8D8J - chains Q and a of the 16 polymer chains in the assembly; structure by electron microscopy, 3.80 A resolution.

== Chain Q ==
Protein: 37S ribosomal protein S17, mitochondrial
From: Saccharomyces cerevisiae
Reference sequence: Q03246 (RT17_YEAST); numbering as in UniProt (aligned over 1-237)
Sequence (237 residues; each row starts with the number of its first residue):
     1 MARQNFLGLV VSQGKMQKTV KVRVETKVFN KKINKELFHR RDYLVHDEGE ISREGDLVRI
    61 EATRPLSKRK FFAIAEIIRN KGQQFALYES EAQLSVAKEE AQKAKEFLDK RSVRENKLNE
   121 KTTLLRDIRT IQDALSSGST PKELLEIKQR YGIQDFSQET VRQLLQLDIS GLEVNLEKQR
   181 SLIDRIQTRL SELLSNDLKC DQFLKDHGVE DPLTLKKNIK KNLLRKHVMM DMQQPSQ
Disordered / not traced: 1, 118-122, 136-169, 184-237

== Chain a ==
Molecule: 15S ribosomal RNA
From: Saccharomyces cerevisiae
Sequence (1713 nucleotides; numbered -63 to 1649 plus 13 insertion-coded residues; 13 numbers in that range are skipped by the numbering (no residue carries them; nothing is unmodelled there); the number before each row is that of its first residue; a row labelled like 1278A-1278M holds insertion residues (1278A, then the next letters in order); numbers below 1 keep their minus sign (U-63 is residue -63)):
   -63 UUUUAUAUAA UAAUAAUAAU AUAUAUAUAU AUAUAUUAUU AUAUUAGUUA UAUAAUAAGG
    -3 AAAAGUAAAA AAUUUAUAAG AAUAUGAUGU UGGUUCAGAU UAAGCGCUAA AUAAGGACAU
    57 GACACAUGCG AAUCAUACGU UUAUUAUUGA UAAGAUAAUA AAUAUGUGGU GUAAACGUGA
   117 GUAAUUUUAU UAGGAAUUAA UGAACUAUAG AAUAAGCUAA AUACUUAAUA UAUUAUUAUA
   177 UAAAAAUAAU UUAUAUAAUA AAAAGGAUAU AUAUAUAAUA UAUAUUUAUC UAUAGUCAAG
   237 CCAAUAAUGG UUUAGGUAGU AGGUUUAUUA AGAGUUAAAC CUAGCCAACG AUCCAUAAUC
   297 GAUAAUGAAA GUUAGAACGA UCACGUUGAC UCUGAAAUAU AGUCAAUAUC UAUAAGAUAC
   357 AGCAGUGAGG AAUAUUGGAC AAUGAUCGAA AGAUUGAUCC AGUUACUUAU UAGGAUGAUA
   417 UAUAAAAAUA UUUUAUUUUA UUUAUAAAUA UUAAAUAUUU AUAAUAAUAA UAAUAAUAAU
   477 AUAUAUAUAU AAAUUGAUUA AAAAUAAAAU CCAUAAAUAA UUAAAAUAAU GAUAUUAAUU
   537 ACCAUAUAUA UUUUUAUAUG GAUAUAUAUA UUAAUAAUAA UAUUAAUUUU AUUAUUAUUA
   597 AUAAUAUAUU UUAAUAGUCC UGACUAAUAU UUGUGCCAGC AGUCGCGGUA ACACAAAGAG
   657 GGCGAGCGUU AAUCAUAAUG GUUUAAAGGA UCCGUAGAAU GAAUUAUAUA UUAUAAUUUA
   717 GAGUUAAUAA AAUAUAAUUA AAGAAUUAUA AUAGUAAAGA UGAAAUAAUA AUAAUAAUUA
   777 UAAGACUAAU AUAUGUGAAA AUAUUAAUUA AAUAUUAACU GACAUUGAGG GAUUAAAACU
   837 AGAGUAGCGA AACGGAUUCG AUACCCGUGU AGUUCUAGUA GUAAACUAUG AAUACAAUUA
   897 UUUAUAAUAU AUAUUAUAUA UAAAUAAUAA AUGAAAAUGA AAGUAUUCCA CCUGAAGAGU
   957 ACGUUAGCAA UAAUGAAACU CAAAACAAUA GACGGUUACA GACUUAAGCA GUGGAGCAUG
  1017 UUAUUUAAUU CGAUAAUCCA CGACUAACCU UACCAUAUUU UGAAUAUUAU AAUAAUUAUU
  1077 AUAAUUAUUA UAUUACAGGC GUUACAUUGU UGUCUUUAGU UCGUGCUGCA AAGUUUUAGA
  1137 UUAAGUUCAU AAACGAACAA AACUCCAUAU AUAUAAUUUU AAUUAUAUAU AAUUUUAUAU
  1197 UAUUUAUUAA UAUAAAGAAA GGAAUUAAGA CAAAUCAUAA UGAUCCUUAU AAUAUGGGUA
  1257 AUAGACGUGC UAUAAUAAAA UG
1278A-1278M AUAAUAAAAUUAU
  1282 AUAAA
  1297 AUAUAUUUAA UUAUAUUUAA UUAAUAAUAU AAAACAUUUU AAUUUUUAAU AUAUUUUUUU
  1357 AUUAUAUAUU AAUAUGAAUU AUAAUCUGAA AUUCGAUUAU AUGAAAAAAG AAUUGCUAGU
  1417 AAUACGUAAA UUAGUAUGUU ACGGUGAAUA UUCUAACUGU UUCGCACUAA UCACUCAUCA
  1477 CGCGUUGAAA CAUAUUAUUA UCUUAUUAUU UAUAUAAUAU UUUUUAAUAA AUAUUAAUAA
  1537 UUAUUAAUUU AUAUUUAUUU AUAUCAGAAA UAAUAUGAAU UAAUGCGAAG UUGAAAUACA
  1597 GUUACCGUAG GGGAACCUGC GGUGGGCUUA UAAAUAUCUU AAAUAUUCUU ACA
Disordered / not traced: -54 to -16, 3-7, 86-88, 167-171, 211-213, 421-477, 546-549, 564-599, 705-707, 750-771, 841-869, 880-884, 906-910, 1028-1046, 1075-1077, 1108-1234, 1278A-1278M, 1297-1327, 1339-1367, 1374-1400, 1529-1535, 1592-1649
Ion coordination: Mg2+ site 1: A55, U56, G115; Mg2+ site 2 near A110 (its only coordinating residue here); Mg2+ site 3: G115, A294; Mg2+ site 4: A116, G117, A294; Mg2+ site 5 near A159 (its only coordinating residue here); Mg2+ site 6 near U256 (its only coordinating residue here); Mg2+ site 7: A312, A313; Mg2+ site 8 near G321 (its only coordinating residue here); Mg2+ site 9: G321, U336; Mg2+ site 10: C356, A357; Mg2+ site 11: C376, U379; Mg2+ site 12 near G492 (its only coordinating residue here); 5 more Mg2+ sites not listed

== Chain Q / chain a interface ==
Contacting residue pairs (62; chain Q residue first):
  Ala2(Q) with G129(a), hydrogen bond to the sugar; G130(a), hydrogen bond to the phosphate
  Arg3(Q) with G130(a), phosphate contact; A131(a), salt bridge to the phosphate
  Gln4(Q) with G129(a), base contact; A239(a), hydrogen bond to the base; A240(a), sugar contact
  Ser12(Q) with C281(a), phosphate contact
  Lys15(Q) with G280(a), phosphate contact
  Met16(Q) with A257(a), sugar contact; G258(a), sugar contact; G280(a), sugar contact; C281(a), sugar contact
  Gln17(Q) with G258(a), hydrogen bond to the sugar; G259(a), sugar contact; U278(a), hydrogen bond to the sugar
  Lys18(Q) with G259(a), hydrogen bond to the phosphate; U260(a), salt bridge to the phosphate
  Thr19(Q) with G258(a), hydrogen bond to the sugar
  Lys21(Q) with C281(a), phosphate contact; C282(a), salt bridge to the phosphate
  Glu25(Q) with A694(a), sugar contact
  Lys27(Q) with U708(a), salt bridge to the phosphate
  Lys31(Q) with G307(a), salt bridge to the phosphate
  Lys35(Q) with A695(a), salt bridge to the phosphate; U696(a), salt bridge to the phosphate
  Phe38(Q) with A694(a), hydrogen bond to the sugar
  Arg40(Q) with G693(a), salt bridge to the phosphate; A694(a), salt bridge to the phosphate
  Arg41(Q) with A240(a), salt bridge to the phosphate; U241(a), salt bridge to the phosphate
  Asp42(Q) with C282(a), phosphate contact
  Tyr43(Q) with A240(a), hydrogen bond to the phosphate
  Leu44(Q) with C282(a), phosphate contact
  His46(Q) with G259(a), salt bridge to the phosphate
  Arg64(Q) with A132(a), phosphate contact; G268(a), hydrogen bond to the phosphate; A269(a), salt bridge to the phosphate
  Pro65(Q) with A132(a), base contact; C238(a), sugar contact; G268(a), hydrogen bond to the sugar; A269(a), sugar contact
  Leu66(Q) with G259(a), phosphate contact; A269(a), sugar contact
  Ser67(Q) with G258(a), hydrogen bond to the phosphate; G259(a), phosphate contact; A269(a), hydrogen bond to the sugar
  Lys68(Q) with A257(a), salt bridge to the phosphate; G258(a), hydrogen bond to the phosphate; A269(a), sugar contact; U271(a), phosphate contact
  Arg69(Q) with A257(a), phosphate contact; G258(a), hydrogen bond to the phosphate; C281(a), sugar contact; C282(a), salt bridge to the phosphate
  Lys70(Q) with G258(a), hydrogen bond to the phosphate; G259(a), salt bridge to the phosphate
  Phe71(Q) with C238(a), sugar contact; A239(a), sugar contact
  Phe72(Q) with A239(a), sugar contact
  Arg79(Q) with U710(a), hydrogen bond to the phosphate; A711(a), salt bridge to the phosphate
Also at the interface, not in a pair above, chain Q (36 interface residues in all): Phe6, Arg23, Lys32, Leu37, His39
Also at the interface, not in a pair above, chain a (32 interface residues in all): C277, A279, A283, A306, U308

== Overview ==
The interface between chain Q and chain a involves 36 residues on one side and 32 on the other, with 17
hydrogen bonds and 17 salt bridges. Polar pairs include Gln4(Q)-A239(a), Ala2(Q)-G129(a) and Gln17(Q)-G258(a).
A55(a), U56(a) and G115(a) form the Mg2+ site 1.
Chain Q is 37S ribosomal protein S17, mitochondrial and chain a is 15S ribosomal RNA, both from Saccharomyces
cerevisiae; the structure, Yeast mitochondrial small subunit assembly intermediate (State 1), was determined
by electron microscopy together with 8D8K and 8D8L from the same study.
